PDB entry 5U0P | electron microscopy, 4.40 A resolution (low resolution: residue-level contacts below are approximate; hydrogen-bond / salt-bridge calls are withheld) | chains H and Q of the 16 polymer chains in the assembly

# Chain H
Molecule: Mediator complex subunit 8
Organism: Schizosaccharomyces pombe
UniProtKB: O94646 (MED8_SCHPO); residues 1-200 here = UniProt positions 1-200
Sequence (200 residues; numbered 1 to 200; the number before each row is that of its first residue):
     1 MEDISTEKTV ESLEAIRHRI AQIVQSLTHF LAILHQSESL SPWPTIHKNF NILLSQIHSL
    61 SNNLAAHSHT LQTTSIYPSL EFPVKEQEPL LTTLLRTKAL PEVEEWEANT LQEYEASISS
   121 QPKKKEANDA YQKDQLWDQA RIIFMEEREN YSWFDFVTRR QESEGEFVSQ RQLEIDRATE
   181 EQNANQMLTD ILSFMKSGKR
Not modelled in the structure: 1-2, 155-170

# Chain Q
Molecule: Mediator complex subunit 17
Organism: Schizosaccharomyces pombe
UniProtKB: P87306 (MED17_SCHPO); residue numbers follow UniProt; this construct covers 1-545
Sequence (545 residues; row label = number of the first residue in the row):
     1 MAEEANKDAD ISSLSLSLDP EIIGGQNNFL ENNLQQIFQK IIQERGPFRD LKEEDLQKEL
    61 QKESIKDESS AKSSETENVL EFATLDSKRN VNDTEVESMD SQAYKKELIE QIMIAQTECS
   121 LALDMTSLLL SKFKENSIET ISPFLKSTVP PSSLQFSRSQ PPESKESDAT LAKCWKEKSL
   181 TSSCKFLFEA KERLTSVVET EHEYYTELVK VKEASWPLFN SQGSNHLSVQ YSCLGGISLG
   241 LGLIRMKPES KSFEVQSSLL YSQAALKISI LNKDRDEIGS STWSWPSQNC NSVLLKDIYK
   301 LQEILFEMDI WNSLLQEAQS CGNQGVNFTG DEILVPISDD HVVRITLETS SKNTESGFTE
   361 DKKSNEDTST NFVTIKQEKE LLKCLCDTLN AIAHILFLKH CRKSDRRSQQ PELYMAIDAN
   421 APLILRPLIF YYNLNQESLE FQRWLKQRDI SFKFMPNYPW EKAKDFLELE NSLSINRLSI
   481 SWRIMVSNFE PAIFIQHTPT LHGTDKSVWR CKDQYSSNQF SSLKNVCQYI EHHINSLSRR
   541 SKKTE
Not modelled in the structure: 1-7, 351-375, 504-507, 545

# Chain H / chain Q interface
Residue-residue contacts (67):
  Ser5(H) with Arg158(Q)
  Thr6(H) with Phe156(Q)
  Val10(H) with Leu130(Q)
  Leu13(H) with Leu129(Q); Leu130(Q)
  Glu14(H) with Leu130(Q); Asn136(Q)
  Arg17(H) with Leu123(Q); Ser127(Q); Leu130(Q); Asn136(Q); Ser137(Q); Thr140(Q)
  Ile20(H) with Leu123(Q)
  Val24(H) with Gln116(Q)
  Leu27(H) with Ile112(Q); Gln116(Q)
  Thr28(H) with Gln116(Q)
  Phe30(H) with Leu108(Q); Ile112(Q)
  Leu31(H) with Ile109(Q); Gln116(Q)
  Leu34(H) with Lys105(Q); Leu108(Q); Ile109(Q)
  Ser37(H) with Lys105(Q)
  Glu38(H) with Gln102(Q)
  Ser39(H) with Gln102(Q); Lys105(Q)
  Gln72(H) with Gln160(Q); Pro161(Q)
  Thr73(H) with Ser157(Q); Arg158(Q); Ser159(Q); Gln160(Q)
  Thr74(H) with Ser157(Q)
  Ser75(H) with Gln155(Q); Ser157(Q)
  Ile76(H) with Leu154(Q)
  Tyr77(H) with Ser153(Q); Leu154(Q); Gln155(Q); Phe156(Q); Ser157(Q)
  Pro78(H) with Ser153(Q)
  Ser79(H) with Ser152(Q); Ser153(Q); Gln155(Q)
  Glu81(H) with Val149(Q); Pro151(Q); Ser152(Q)
  Phe82(H) with Val149(Q); Ser153(Q)
  Pro83(H) with Val149(Q)
  Gln87(H) with Thr148(Q); Val149(Q)
  Thr93(H) with Leu121(Q)
  Leu94(H) with Met125(Q)
  Trp106(H) with Trp175(Q)
  Thr110(H) with Leu171(Q); Lys178(Q)
  Leu111(H) with Thr170(Q); Leu171(Q)
  Glu113(H) with Lys178(Q)
  Tyr114(H) with Thr170(Q); Cys174(Q)
  Ala130(H) with Lys173(Q)
Interface residues without a listed pair, chain H (43 interface residues in all): Ala21, Leu40, Ser41, Thr70, Glu107, Asn109, Trp137
Interface residues without a listed pair, chain Q (42 interface residues in all): Met113, Cys119, Ala122, Thr126, Pro150, Pro162, Ser167, Leu180

# Overview
43 residues of chain H face 42 of chain Q across their interface.
Here chain H is Mediator complex subunit 8 and chain Q is Mediator complex subunit 17, both from
Schizosaccharomyces pombe. Entry 5U0P (Cryo-EM structure of the transcriptional Mediator) was determined by
electron microscopy (same publication as 5U0S).
